PDB entry 7D65 | electron microscopy, 2.94 A resolution | chains I and J of the 11 polymer chains in the assembly

Chain I (and J):
Molecule: Calcium homeostasis modulator protein 5
Organism: Homo sapiens
Notes: chain J of this document is another copy of the same molecule, construct and numbering; everything in this record applies to it too
UniProtKB: Q8N5C1 (CAHM5_HUMAN); numbering as in UniProt (aligned over 1-288)
Sequence (288 residues; row label = number of the first residue in the row):
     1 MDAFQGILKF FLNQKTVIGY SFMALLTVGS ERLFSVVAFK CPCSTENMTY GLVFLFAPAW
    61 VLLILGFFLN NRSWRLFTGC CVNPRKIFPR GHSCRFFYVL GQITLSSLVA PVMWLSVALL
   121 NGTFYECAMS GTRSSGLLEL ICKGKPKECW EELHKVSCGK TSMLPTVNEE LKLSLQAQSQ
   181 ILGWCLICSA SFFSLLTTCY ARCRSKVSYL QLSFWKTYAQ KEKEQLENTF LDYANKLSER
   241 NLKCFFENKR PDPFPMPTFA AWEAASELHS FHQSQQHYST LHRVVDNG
Disulfide bonds: Cys41-Cys127, Cys43-Cys158, Cys142-Cys149
Small-molecule neighbours:
  - 1,2-dioctanoyl-sn-glycero-3-phosphate (PA8), molecule 1: Phe10, Gln14, Val17
  - 1,2-dioctanoyl-sn-glycero-3-phosphate (PA8), molecule 2: Lys15, Thr16, Gly19, Tyr20, Met23
  - 1,2-dioctanoyl-sn-glycero-3-phosphate (PA8), molecule 3: Thr16, Val17, Tyr20, Ser194, Thr198, Arg202
  - 1,2-dioctanoyl-sn-glycero-3-phosphate (PA8), molecule 4: Met23, Gly66, Leu69, Asn70, Asn71
  - 1,2-dioctanoyl-sn-glycero-3-phosphate (PA8), molecule 5: Val28, Arg32, Leu120, Asn121, Gln176, Gln180
  - 1,2-dioctanoyl-sn-glycero-3-phosphate (PA8), molecule 6: Leu33, Phe34, Val37, Lys40
  - 1,2-dioctanoyl-sn-glycero-3-phosphate (PA8), molecule 7: Leu65, Phe68, Leu69, Trp74
  - 1,2-dioctanoyl-sn-glycero-3-phosphate (PA8), molecule 8: Tyr98, Gly101, Gln102, Leu105, Leu108, Val109, Ala190, Phe193, Ser194, Thr197, Thr198, Ala201, Lys216
Curated features (UniProtKB/Swiss-Prot):
  - binding site (a 1,2-diacyl-sn-glycero-3-phosphate): Lys15, Arg32, Val37, Gln102, Asn121, Arg202

How chain I and chain J interact:
Pairs across the interface (79):
  Val17(I) with Leu69(J), hydrophobic
  Thr166(I) with Lys160(J)
  Leu173(I) with Lys40(J); Cys41(J); Pro42(J)
  Ser174(I) with Glu46(J), hydrogen bond
  Gln176(I) with Lys40(J)
  Ala177(I) with Glu46(J); Tyr50(J), hydrophobic
  Gln180(I) with Ala38(J), hydrogen bond (side chain-backbone); Tyr50(J), hydrogen bond
  Ile181(I) with Thr49(J)
  Trp184(I) with Phe34(J), hydrophobic; Val53(J); Phe54(J); Pro58(J), hydrophobic
  Cys188(I) with Ala57(J), hydrophobic; Trp60(J), hydrogen bond (backbone-side chain)
  Ser191(I) with Ile64(J)
  Phe192(I) with Trp60(J), hydrophobic
  Ser194(I) with Phe68(J)
  Leu195(I) with Phe68(J), hydrophobic
  Thr198(I) with Trp74(J)
  Cys199(I) with Trp74(J), hydrophobic
  Arg202(I) with Phe77(J); Thr78(J); Gly79(J), hydrogen bond (backbone-backbone)
  Cys203(I) with Phe77(J); Cys80(J), hydrogen bond (backbone-backbone); Cys81(J), hydrogen bond (backbone-backbone)
  Ser205(I) with Gly79(J); Val82(J)
  Lys206(I) with Phe259(J)
  Val207(I) with Thr78(J); Gly79(J)
  Ser208(I) with Lys86(J), hydrogen bond; Glu263(J), hydrogen bond; Ser266(J)
  Tyr209(I) with Arg75(J)
  Leu210(I) with Leu226(J), hydrophobic; Phe230(J); Trp262(J); Ala265(J); Ser266(J)
  Gln211(I) with Phe259(J); Trp262(J)
  Phe214(I) with Phe230(J); Tyr233(J); Met256(J), hydrophobic
  Thr217(I) with Phe230(J)
  Tyr218(I) with Leu237(J), hydrophobic; Ser238(J); Asn241(J), hydrogen bond
  Lys221(I) with Leu231(J), hydrogen bond (side chain-backbone); Ala234(J); Asn235(J); Ser238(J), hydrogen bond (backbone-side chain)
  Gln225(I) with Asn235(J); Ser238(J); Glu239(J); Leu242(J)
  Leu226(I) with Leu242(J)
  Thr229(I) with Leu242(J); Phe246(J)
  Phe230(I) with Phe246(J), hydrophobic
  Tyr233(I) with Phe246(J)
  Pro257(I) with Phe246(J)
  Ala261(I) with Phe245(J)
  Gln273(I) with Phe259(J)
  Gln276(I) with Pro257(J), hydrogen bond (side chain-backbone); Trp262(J)
  Leu281(I) with Leu242(J), hydrophobic; Phe245(J), hydrophobic
  His282(I) with Leu237(J); Arg240(J); Asn241(J)
  Val285(I) with Asn241(J); Pro251(J), hydrophobic
  Asp286(I) with Arg240(J), salt bridge
Other interface residues (no listed pair), chain I (54 interface residues in all): Ala3, Glu169, Gln178, Ile187, Arg204, Leu212, Ser213, Glu222, Pro255, Trp262, Ala265, Tyr278
Other interface residues (no listed pair), chain J (56 interface residues in all): Gln5, Ser44, Val61, Phe67, Asp232, Cys244, Glu247, Thr258

Overview:
Chain I and chain J form an interface of 54 and 56 residues respectively, with 13 hydrogen bonds and 1 salt
bridge. Polar contacts include Asp286(I)-Arg240(J), Ser174(I)-Glu46(J) and Gln180(I)-Ala38(J). Ligands of
chain I: 8 copies of 1,2-dioctanoyl-sn-glycero-3-phosphate.
Chain I and chain J are both Calcium homeostasis modulator protein 5 (Homo sapiens); the structure, Cryo-EM
Structure of human CALHM5 in the presence of Ca2+, was determined by electron microscopy (same publication as
7D60 and 7D61).
